Entry 2H8P (X-ray diffraction, 2.25 A resolution); this record covers chains B and C of the 3 polymer chains in the assembly.

== Chain B ==
Protein: FAB light chain
Organism: Mus musculus
Notes: antibody fragment or engineered binder
Sequence (212 residues; numbered 1 to 212; the number before each row is that of its first residue):
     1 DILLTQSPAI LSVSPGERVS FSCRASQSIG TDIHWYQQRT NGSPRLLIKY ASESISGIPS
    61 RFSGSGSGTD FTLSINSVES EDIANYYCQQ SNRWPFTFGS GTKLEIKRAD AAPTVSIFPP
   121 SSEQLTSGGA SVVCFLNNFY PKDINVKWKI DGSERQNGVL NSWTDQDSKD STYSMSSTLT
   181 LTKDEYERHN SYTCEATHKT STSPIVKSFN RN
Disulfide bonds: Cys23-Cys88, Cys134-Cys194

== Chain C ==
Protein: KcsA Channel
Sequence (101 residues; numbered 22 to 122; the number before each row is that of its first residue):
    22 SALHWRAAGA ATVLLVIVLL AGSYLAVLAE RGAPGAQLIT YPRALWWACE TATTVGYXDL
    82 YPVTLWGRLV AVVVMVAGIT SFGLVTAALA TWFVGREQER R
Modified / non-standard residues: GOA (glycolic acid) at position 79
Metal / ion sites: K+ site 1 near Thr75 (its only coordinating residue here); K+ site 2: Thr75, Val76; K+ site 3: Val76, Gly77; K+ site 4: Gly77, Tyr78; K+ site 5 near Tyr78 (its only coordinating residue here)
Ligand contacts: B3H ((2S)-2-(butyryloxy)-3-hydroxypropyl nonanoate): Pro63, Arg64, Leu66, Trp67, Cys70, Thr85, Leu86, Arg89, Leu90, Val93
What the authors report for this chain:
  - contacts within the chain: Glu71-Asp80 (hydrogen bond)
  - K+ coordination: Thr75, Tyr78
  - binding site for K+: Thr75 to GOA_79

== Chain B / chain C interface ==
Residue-residue contacts (17; chain B residue first):
  Asp32(B) - Arg64(C)  salt bridge
  Ser91(B) - Ile60(C)
  Asn92(B) - Gln58(C)
  Asn92(B) - Ile60(C)
  Arg93(B) - Gly56(C)  hydrogen bond (side chain-backbone)
  Arg93(B) - Ala57(C)
  Arg93(B) - Gln58(C)
  Arg93(B) - Ile60(C)
  Trp94(B) - Arg52(C)
  Trp94(B) - Gly53(C)
  Trp94(B) - Ala54(C)
  Trp94(B) - Pro55(C)
  Trp94(B) - Gly56(C)  hydrogen bond (backbone-backbone)
  Trp94(B) - Ala57(C)  hydrogen bond (backbone-backbone)
  Trp94(B) - Ile60(C)
  Phe96(B) - Arg52(C)
  Phe96(B) - Ile60(C)  hydrophobic
Interface residues without a listed pair, chain B (8 interface residues in all): Asp1, Tyr50

== Overview ==
8 residues of chain B face 9 of chain C across their interface, with 3 hydrogen bonds and 1 salt bridge. Polar
pairs include Asp32(B)-Arg64(C), Arg93(B)-Gly56(C) and Trp94(B)-Gly56(C). Compound B3H is bound between chain
B and chain C. The paper reports a binding site for K+ at Thr75(C); K+ coordination by Thr75(C) and Tyr78(C).
Here chain B is FAB light chain (Mus musculus) and chain C is KcsA Channel. Entry 2H8P (Structure of a K
channel with an amide to ester substitution in the selectivity filter) was determined by X-ray diffraction
together with 2HFE and 2HG5 from the same study.
